Entry 9ETT (electron microscopy, 2.37 A resolution); this record covers chains H and L of the 20 polymer chains in the assembly.

[Chain H (and L)]
Protein: Flagellin
Source organism: Sulfolobus acidocaldarius
Notes: chain L of this document is another copy of the same molecule, construct and numbering; everything in this record applies to it too
UniProtKB: Q4J9K5 (Q4J9K5_SULAC); residue numbers follow UniProt; this construct covers 12-304
Chain sequence (293 residues; numbered 12 to 304; the number before each row is that of its first residue):
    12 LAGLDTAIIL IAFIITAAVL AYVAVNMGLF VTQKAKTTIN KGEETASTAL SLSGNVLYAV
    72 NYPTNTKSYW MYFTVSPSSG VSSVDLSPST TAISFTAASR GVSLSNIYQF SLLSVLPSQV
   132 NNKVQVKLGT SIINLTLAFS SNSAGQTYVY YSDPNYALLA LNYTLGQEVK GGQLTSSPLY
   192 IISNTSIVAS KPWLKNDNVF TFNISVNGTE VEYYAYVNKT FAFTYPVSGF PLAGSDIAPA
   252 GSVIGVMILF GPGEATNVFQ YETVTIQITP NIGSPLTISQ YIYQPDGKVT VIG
Covalently attached groups: N-acetylglucosamine (NAG) linked to Asn145, Asn195, Asn214; glycan linked to Asn173, Asn218, Asn229
Reported in the primary citation:
  - post-translational modification sites: Asn173, Asn229

[How chain H and chain L interact]
Contacting residue pairs (15):
  Leu31(H) - Gly14(L)
  Leu31(H) - Thr17(L)
  Asn268(H) - Ala155(L)
  Gln271(H) - Ala155(L)
  Gln271(H) - Gln157(L)  hydrogen bond (backbone-side chain)
  Gln271(H) - Tyr159(L)
  Tyr272(H) - Gly240(L)
  Tyr272(H) - Ala251(L)
  Tyr272(H) - Gly252(L)  hydrogen bond (side chain-backbone)
  Glu273(H) - Gln157(L)
  Tyr292(H) - Pro250(L)
  Tyr292(H) - Ala251(L)  hydrogen bond (side chain-backbone)
  Tyr294(H) - Gly91(L)  hydrogen bond (side chain-backbone)
  Tyr294(H) - Ala251(L)
  Tyr294(H) - Gly252(L)  hydrogen bond (side chain-backbone)
Other interface residues (no listed pair), chain H (10 interface residues in all): Phe24, Asn76, Val269
Other interface residues (no listed pair), chain L (16 interface residues in all): Leu12, Ala18, Ser154, Gly156, Pro242, Ser253

[Summary]
The interface between chain H and chain L involves 10 residues on one side and 16 on the other; the contacts
include 5 hydrogen bonds. Among the polar pairs are Gln271(H)-Gln157(L), Tyr272(H)-Gly252(L) and
Tyr292(H)-Ala251(L). Covalently linked N-acetylglucosamine: at Asn145(H), Asn195(H) and Asn214(H). The paper
reports modification sites Asn173(H) and Asn229(H).
Chain H and chain L are both Flagellin (Sulfolobus acidocaldarius); the structure, Structure of the archaellum
of Sulfolobus acidocaldarius strain MW039 (delta agl3 mutant), was determined by electron microscopy,
deposited together with 9ETS, 9EV0, 8QX4 and 8RZL.
